PDB entry 3L4O | X-ray diffraction, 2.05 A resolution | chains A and F of the 6 polymer chains in the assembly

== Chain A ==
Name: Methylamine utilization protein mauG
From: Paracoccus denitrificans
Notes: EC 1.-.-.-
UniProtKB: Q51658 (MAUG_PARDP); residues 1-367 here correspond to UniProt positions 21-387 (UniProt number = residue number + 20)
Amino-acid sequence (373 residues; numbered 1 to 373; the number before each row is that of its first residue):
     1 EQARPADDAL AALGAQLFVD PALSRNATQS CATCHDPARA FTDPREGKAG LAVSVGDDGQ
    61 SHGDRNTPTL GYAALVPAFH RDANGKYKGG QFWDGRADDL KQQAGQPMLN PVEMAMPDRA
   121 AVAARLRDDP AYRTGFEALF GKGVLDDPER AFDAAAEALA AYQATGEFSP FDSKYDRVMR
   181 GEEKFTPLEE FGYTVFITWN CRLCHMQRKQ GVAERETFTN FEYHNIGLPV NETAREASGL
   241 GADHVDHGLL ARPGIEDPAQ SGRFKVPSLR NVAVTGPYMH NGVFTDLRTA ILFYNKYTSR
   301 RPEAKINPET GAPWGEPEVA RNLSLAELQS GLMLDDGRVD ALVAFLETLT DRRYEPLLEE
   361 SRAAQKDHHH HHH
Disordered / not traced: 1-6, 360-373
Construct notes: expression tag (368-373)
Ion coordination: heme c Fe site 1 near His35 (its only coordinating residue here); Ca2+: Asn66, Thr275, Pro277; heme c Fe site 2: His205, Tyr294
Small-molecule neighbours:
  - heme c (HEC), molecule 1: Gln29, Ser30, Cys31, Cys34, His35, Ser54, Val55, Gly56, Arg65, Asn66, Thr67, Pro68, Thr69, Leu70, Gln91, Phe92, Trp93, Arg96, Leu100, Gln103, Ala104, Pro107, Met108, Glu113, Met114, Leu159, Gln163, Lys265
  - heme c (HEC), molecule 2: Trp93, Asn200, Cys201, Cys204, His205, His224, Ile226, Leu228, Phe264, Lys265, Val266, Pro267, Leu269, Val272, Tyr278, Met279, His280, Leu287, Ala290, Ile291, Tyr294, Ser324, Glu327, Leu334, Leu342, Leu346
Curated features (UniProtKB/Swiss-Prot):
  - binding site (heme c): Cys31, Cys34, His35, Cys201, Cys204, His205, His280

== Chain F ==
Name: Methylamine dehydrogenase heavy chain
From: Paracoccus denitrificans
Notes: EC 1.4.99.3
UniProtKB: A1BB97 (A1BB97_PARDP); residues 1-386 here correspond to UniProt positions 32-417 (UniProt number = residue number + 31)
Amino-acid sequence (386 residues; row label = number of the first residue in the row):
     1 QDAPEAETQA QETQGQAAAR AAAADLAAGQ DDEPRILEAP APDARRVYVN DPAHFAAVTQ
    61 QFVIDGEAGR VIGMIDGGFL PNPVVADDGS FIAHASTVFS RIARGERTDY VEVFDPVTLL
   121 PTADIELPDA PRFLVGTYPW MTSLTPDGKT LLFYQFSPAP AVGVVDLEGK AFKRMLDVPD
   181 CYHIFPTAPD TFFMHCRDGS LAKVAFGTEG TPEITHTEVF HPEDEFLINH PAYSQKAGRL
   241 VWPTYTGKIH QIDLSSGDAK FLPAVEALTE AERADGWRPG GWQQVAYHRA LDRIYLLVDQ
   301 RDEWRHKTAS RFVVVLDAKT GERLAKFEMG HEIDSINVSQ DEKPLLYALS TGDKTLYIHD
   361 AESGEELRSV NQLGHGPQVI TTADMG
Disordered / not traced: 1-10
Disulfide bonds: Cys181-Cys196

== How chain A and chain F interact ==
Residue-residue contacts (11):
  Asn84(A) - Glu33(F)
  Arg208(A) - Gly29(F)  hydrogen bond (side chain-backbone)
  Arg208(A) - Gln30(F)
  Arg208(A) - Asp31(F)  salt bridge
  Lys209(A) - Asp31(F)  hydrogen bond (backbone-side chain)
  Lys209(A) - Asp32(F)
  Lys209(A) - Glu33(F)  salt bridge
  Lys209(A) - Pro34(F)
  Gln210(A) - Asp31(F)  hydrogen bond (backbone-side chain)
  Gln210(A) - Asp32(F)
  Gln210(A) - Pro34(F)

== Overview ==
4 residues of chain A and 6 residues of chain F are in contact; the contacts include 3 hydrogen bonds and 2
salt bridges. Among the polar pairs are Arg208(A)-Asp31(F), Lys209(A)-Glu33(F) and Arg208(A)-Gly29(F). Chain A
binds heme c.
Here chain A is Methylamine utilization protein mauG and chain F is Methylamine dehydrogenase heavy chain,
both from Paracoccus denitrificans. Entry 3L4O (Crystal Structure of the MauG/pre-Methylamine Dehydrogenase
Complex After Treatment with Hydrogen Peroxide) was determined by X-ray diffraction (same publication as
3L4M).
